Entry 8T2N (X-ray diffraction, 1.88 A resolution); this record covers chains A and B.

Chain A:
Name: Gamma-aminobutyric acid receptor-associated protein
From: Homo sapiens
UniProtKB: O95166 (GBRAP_HUMAN); residues 1-117 here = UniProt positions 1-117
Amino-acid sequence (119 residues; each row starts with the number of its first residue; numbers below 1 keep their minus sign (Gly-1 is residue -1)):
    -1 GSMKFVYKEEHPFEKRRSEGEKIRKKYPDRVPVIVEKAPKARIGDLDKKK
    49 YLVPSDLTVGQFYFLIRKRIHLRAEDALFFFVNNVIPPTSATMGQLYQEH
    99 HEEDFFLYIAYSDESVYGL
Not modelled in the structure: -1 to 0, 117
Differences from the reference sequence: expression tag (-1 to 0)
Curated features (UniProtKB/Swiss-Prot):
  - region: Met1 to Arg22 (Interaction with beta-tubulin), Ala36 to Ile68 (Interaction with GABRG2), Lys48 to Leu50 (Interaction with LIR (LC3 nteracting Region) motif of ATG3)
  - site: Glu17 (Interaction with LIR (LC3 nteracting Region) motif of ATG3), Arg28 (Interaction with LIR (LC3 nteracting Region) motif of ATG3), Gly116, Leu117 (Cleavage)
  - lipidation: Gly116 (Phosphatidylethanolamine amidated glycine)
  - mutagenesis: Lys24 (K24Q: No effect on WDFY3-binding. Impaired WDFY3-binding, but no effect on SQSTM1-binding; when associated with H-25 and H-54), Tyr25 (Y25H: No effect on WDFY3-binding. Impaired WDFY3-binding, but no effect on SQSTM1-binding; when associated with Q-24 and H-54), Tyr49 to Leu50 (Inhibits interaction with TECPR2), Asp54 (D54H: No effect on WDFY3-binding. Impaired WDFY3-binding, but no effect on SQSTM1-binding; when associated with Q-24 and H-25), Arg67 (R67A: No effect on interaction with TECPR2), Gly116 (G116A: Impairs localization at the autophagosomal membrane)

Chain B:
Name: Non-structural protein S
From: Rift Valley fever virus
UniProtKB: P21698 (NSS_RVFVZ); residues 31-52 here correspond to UniProt positions 234-255 (UniProt number = residue number + 203)
Amino-acid sequence (24 residues; row label = number of the first residue in the row):
    29 GSGRNNWIPVIPPIPDVEMESEEE
Not modelled in the structure: 29-32, 44-52
Differences from the reference sequence: expression tag (29-30)
Curated features (UniProtKB/Swiss-Prot):
  - modified residue: Ser49 (Phosphoserine)

Chain A / chain B interface:
Contacting residue pairs (21; chain A residue first):
  Glu17(A) with Trp35(B), hydrogen bond
  Ile21(A) with Trp35(B)
  Arg28(A) with Val38(B), hydrogen bond (side chain-backbone); Ile39(B)
  Pro30(A) with Trp35(B), hydrophobic
  Val31(A) with Trp35(B)
  Lys46(A) with Asn33(B); Ile36(B)
  Lys48(A) with Asn33(B), hydrogen bond (side chain-backbone); Asn34(B); Trp35(B); Ile36(B), hydrogen bond (backbone-backbone)
  Tyr49(A) with Trp35(B); Ile36(B)
  Leu50(A) with Ile36(B), hydrogen bond (backbone-backbone); Pro37(B); Val38(B), hydrogen bond (backbone-backbone)
  Pro52(A) with Val38(B)
  Leu63(A) with Val38(B), hydrophobic
  Arg67(A) with Ile36(B)
  Phe104(A) with Trp35(B), hydrophobic
Interface residues without a listed pair, chain A (16 interface residues in all): Ile32, Val51, Leu55
Interface residues without a listed pair, chain B (8 interface residues in all): Pro40
The authors on this interface:
  - specific contacts: Glu17(A)-Trp35(B), Ile21(A)-Trp35(B) (hydrophobic contact), Pro30(A)-Trp35(B) (hydrophobic contact), Ile32(A)-Trp35(B) (hydrophobic contact), Lys48(A)-Trp35(B) (cation-pi contact), Tyr49(A)-Val38(B) (hydrophobic contact), Leu50(A)-Trp35(B) (hydrophobic contact), Val51(A)-Val38(B) (hydrophobic contact), Pro52(A)-Val38(B) (hydrophobic contact), Leu63(A)-Val38(B) (hydrophobic contact), Phe104(A)-Trp35(B) (hydrophobic contact), Asn33(B)-Lys46(A) (hydrogen bond), Ile36(B)-Lys46(A) (hydrophobic contact), Ile36(B)-Tyr49(A) (hydrophobic contact), Pro37(B)-Leu50(A) (hydrophobic contact), Pro40(B)-Leu55(A) (hydrophobic contact)

In short:
16 residues of chain A and 8 residues of chain B are in contact, with 6 hydrogen bonds. Among the polar pairs
are Glu17(A)-Trp35(B), Arg28(A)-Val38(B) and Lys48(A)-Asn33(B). The authors report a contact between Glu17(A)
and Trp35(B); hydrophobic contacts between Ile21(A) and Trp35(B), Pro30(A) and Trp35(B) and Ile32(A) and
Trp35(B) among others; a cation-pi contact between Lys48(A) and Trp35(B).
Chain A is Gamma-aminobutyric acid receptor-associated protein (Homo sapiens) and chain B is Non-structural
protein S (Rift Valley fever virus); the structure, Crystal structure of GABARAP in complex with the LIR of
NSs3, was determined by X-ray diffraction, deposited together with 8T2M.
